PDB entry 2K9R | solution NMR | chains A and B

== Chain A ==
Protein: Insulin
Source organism: Homo sapiens
Notes: fragment: Insulin A chain
Reference sequence: P01308 (INS_HUMAN); residues 1-21 here correspond to UniProt positions 90-110 (UniProt number = residue number + 89)
Chain sequence (21 residues; row label = number of the first residue in the row):
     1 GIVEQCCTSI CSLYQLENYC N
Disulfide bonds: Cys6-Cys11

== Chain B ==
Protein: Insulin
Source organism: Homo sapiens
Notes: fragment: Insulin B chain
Reference sequence: P01308 (INS_HUMAN); residues 1-30 here correspond to UniProt positions 25-54 (UniProt number = residue number + 24)
Chain sequence (30 residues; numbered 1 to 30; the number before each row is that of its first residue):
     1 FVNQHLCGSD LVEALYLVCG ERGAFYTKPT
Sequence notes: engineered mutation Asp10 (His34 in P01308), Lys28 (Pro52 in P01308), Pro29 (Lys53 in P01308); modified residue (24)
Modified positions: Ala24 (D-alanine; DAL)

== Interface between chain A and chain B ==
Pairs across the interface (25):
  Ile2(A) with Leu11(B)
  Val3(A) with Cys7(B); Gly8(B); Leu11(B)
  Cys6(A) with His5(B); Leu6(B); Cys7(B)
  Cys7(A) with His5(B); Cys7(B), disulfide
  Thr8(A) with His5(B)
  Ser9(A) with His5(B)
  Ile10(A) with Asn3(B); Gln4(B); His5(B)
  Cys11(A) with Val2(B); Asn3(B); Gln4(B); Leu6(B)
  Leu13(A) with Phe1(B); Val18(B)
  Leu16(A) with Ala14(B); Leu15(B); Val18(B)
  Tyr19(A) with Leu15(B)
  Cys20(A) with Cys19(B), disulfide
Also at the interface, not in a pair above, chain A (14 interface residues in all): Ser12, Glu17
Also at the interface, not in a pair above, chain B (14 interface residues in all): Glu21
Cross-chain cystine bridges: Cys7(A)-Cys7(B), Cys20(A)-Cys19(B)

== Summary ==
Chain A and chain B each contribute 14 residues to their interface; the contacts include 2 disulfide bonds.
Here chain A is Insulin and chain B is Insulin, both from Homo sapiens. Entry 2K9R (Enhancing the activity of
insulin by stereospecific unfolding) was determined by solution NMR, deposited together with 2K91.
